Entry 6RFR (electron microscopy, 3.20 A resolution); this record covers chains L and 6 of the 42 polymer chains in the assembly.

[Chain L]
Name: Subunit NULM of NADH:Ubiquinone Oxidoreductase (Complex I)
From: Yarrowia lipolytica
Notes: EC 7.1.1.2
Reference sequence: Q9B6D4 (NU4LM_YARLI); residue numbers follow UniProt; this construct covers 1-89
Sequence (89 residues; row label = number of the first residue in the row):
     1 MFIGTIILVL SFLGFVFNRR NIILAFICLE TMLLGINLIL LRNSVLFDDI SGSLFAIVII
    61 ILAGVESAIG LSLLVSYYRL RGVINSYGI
Residues lining bound ligands: Phosphatidylinositol (T7X): L8, V9, F12

[Chain 6]
Name: Subunit NU6M of NADH:Ubiquinone Oxidoreductase (Complex I)
From: Yarrowia lipolytica
Notes: EC 7.1.1.2
Reference sequence: Q9B6E9 (NU6M_YARLI); residue numbers follow UniProt; this construct covers 1-185
Sequence (185 residues; row label = number of the first residue in the row):
     1 MMYLTYYFIE ITIFLAILCT IFIISAKNPM VSILYMIALF VIAAMYLYLI GLGIFSLLYI
    61 MIYIGAIAVL FLFIITLLDI NSTELSVKSN IRDLPLVLIS LIVLTISGLM IYSNDSILIN
   121 KLLEAFGNDY NTIITQDWFN IENTTLLTTI GNVLLTNNAF ILLVLAIVLL LGIIGPISIT
   181 MKHKE
Not modelled in the structure: 1, 185
Residues lining bound ligands:
  - 1,2-Distearoyl-sn-glycerophosphoethanolamine (3PE): I11, T12, L15, A44, M45, Y48, G53, S56, L57
  - Phosphatidylinositol (T7X): L104, I106, S107, G108, M110, L118, K121

[Chain L / chain 6 interface]
Contacting residue pairs (97; chain L residue first):
  M1(L) with Y112(6), hydrophobic; A125(6), hydrophobic
  F2(L) with A125(6)
  I3(L) with I13(6), hydrophobic; A16(6), hydrophobic; Y46(6)
  T5(L) with Y112(6)
  I6(L) with I17(6), hydrophobic
  I7(L) with A16(6), hydrophobic; T20(6); L39(6), hydrophobic
  V9(L) with T105(6)
  L10(L) with T20(6)
  F12(L) with L104(6), hydrophobic
  L13(L) with S100(6); L101(6), hydrophobic; L104(6), hydrophobic
  G14(L) with I24(6)
  F17(L) with D93(6); L96(6), hydrophobic; V97(6), hydrophobic
  R19(L) with S89(6), hydrogen bond (side chain-backbone); N90(6); R92(6); D93(6), salt bridge
  R20(L) with A26(6), hydrogen bond (side chain-backbone); K27(6), hydrogen bond (side chain-backbone); N81(6); S82(6); T83(6), hydrogen bond (side chain-backbone); E84(6); L85(6)
  N21(L) with P29(6); I80(6); N81(6); S82(6)
  I23(L) with P29(6), hydrophobic; I33(6), hydrophobic; I75(6), hydrophobic
  L24(L) with I23(6); I24(6)
  I27(L) with I23(6), hydrophobic; S32(6); I33(6), hydrophobic; M36(6), hydrophobic; F71(6), hydrophobic
  E30(L) with F71(6)
  T31(L) with M36(6); L39(6)
  L34(L) with F40(6), hydrophobic; A43(6), hydrophobic
  N37(L) with Y59(6); Y63(6), hydrogen bond
  L38(L) with L47(6), hydrophobic
  I39(L) with Y112(6)
  L41(L) with L47(6), hydrophobic; L52(6), hydrophobic; F55(6), hydrophobic; Y59(6)
  R42(L) with I50(6)
  V45(L) with L52(6), hydrophobic
  I50(L) with T149(6); V153(6), hydrophobic
  S53(L) with F55(6); I150(6)
  L54(L) with L154(6), hydrophobic; N158(6)
  I57(L) with I150(6), hydrophobic
  I60(L) with I62(6), hydrophobic; Y63(6)
  I61(L) with L165(6), hydrophobic; L169(6), hydrophobic
  L62(L) with V168(6), hydrophobic
  G64(L) with I67(6)
  V65(L) with V168(6); G172(6)
  S67(L) with I67(6); F71(6)
  I69(L) with L171(6); G172(6); P176(6)
  L71(L) with F71(6), hydrophobic; I74(6), hydrophobic
  S72(L) with P176(6); I179(6)
  L74(L) with L78(6), hydrophobic
  S76(L) with I179(6)
  Y78(L) with L78(6), hydrophobic; D79(6), hydrogen bond (side chain-backbone)
  G82(L) with D79(6)
  V83(L) with D79(6); N81(6)
  I84(L) with D79(6), hydrogen bond (backbone-backbone); I80(6), hydrophobic; N81(6), hydrogen bond (backbone-backbone)
  S86(L) with N81(6); T83(6)
Also at the interface, not in a pair above, chain L (57 interface residues in all): S11, C28, V58, I59, A63, A68, L73, V75, R79, N85
Also at the interface, not in a pair above, chain 6 (70 interface residues in all): T12, S25, L70, G108, L109, F126, N128, L146, I161, T180, K182

[Overview]
Chain L and chain 6 form an interface of 57 and 70 residues respectively; the contacts include 8 hydrogen
bonds and 1 salt bridge. Polar contacts include R19(L)-D93(6), R19(L)-S89(6) and R20(L)-A26(6).
Phosphatidylinositol is bound between chain L and chain 6. Chain 6 binds
1,2-Distearoyl-sn-glycerophosphoethanolamine.
Chain L is Subunit NULM of NADH:Ubiquinone Oxidoreductase (Complex I) and chain 6 is Subunit NU6M of
NADH:Ubiquinone Oxidoreductase (Complex I), both from Yarrowia lipolytica; the structure, Cryo-EM structure of
respiratory complex I from Yarrowia lipolytica at 3.2 A resolution, was determined by electron microscopy
(same publication as 6RFQ and 6RFS).
